PDB entry 2BJG | X-ray diffraction, 2.10 A resolution | chains A and B

== Chain A (and B) ==
Molecule: Choloylglycine hydrolase
Source organism: Clostridium perfringens
Notes: EC 3.5.1.24; chain B of this document is another copy of the same molecule, construct and numbering; everything in this record applies to it too
UniProt: P54965 (CBH_CLOPE); residue numbers follow UniProt; this construct covers 1-329
Sequence (329 residues; numbered 1 to 329; the number before each row is that of its first residue):
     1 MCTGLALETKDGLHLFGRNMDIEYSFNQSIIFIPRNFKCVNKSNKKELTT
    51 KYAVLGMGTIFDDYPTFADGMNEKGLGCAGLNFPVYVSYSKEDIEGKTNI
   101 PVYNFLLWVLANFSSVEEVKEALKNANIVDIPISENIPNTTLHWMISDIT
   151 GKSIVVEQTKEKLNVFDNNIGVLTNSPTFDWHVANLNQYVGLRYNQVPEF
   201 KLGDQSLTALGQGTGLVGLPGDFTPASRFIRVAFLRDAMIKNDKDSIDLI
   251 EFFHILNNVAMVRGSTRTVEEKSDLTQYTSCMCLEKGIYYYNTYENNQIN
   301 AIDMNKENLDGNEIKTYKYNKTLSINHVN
Not modelled in the structure: 1
Curated features (UniProtKB/Swiss-Prot):
  - active site: Cys2 (Nucleophile)
  - binding site (deoxycholate): Cys2, Arg18
  - binding site (taurine): Asn82
  - mutagenesis: Cys2 (C2A: Loss of both hydrolase and acyltransferase activities), Asn82 (N82Y: Impaired MCBA production. No change in hydrolase activity)

== Interface between chain A and chain B ==
Contacting residue pairs - 144 pairs, chain A then chain B:
  Pro84(A) with Leu210(B)
  Val85(A) with Leu210(B)
  Tyr86(A) with Leu210(B)
  Ser176(A) with Leu210(B)
  Pro177(A) with Leu210(B)
  Tyr194(A) with Gly264(B); Ser265(B); Thr266(B); Arg267(B), hydrogen bond (backbone-backbone)
  Asn195(A) with Arg267(B)
  Gln196(A) with Arg267(B), hydrogen bond (backbone-backbone)
  Pro198(A) with Val269(B), hydrophobic
  Leu210(A) with Pro84(B); Val85(B); Tyr86(B); Ser176(B); Pro177(B)
  Gly211(A) with Pro225(B)
  Gln212(A) with Phe223(B); Thr224(B); Thr266(B); Arg267(B); Thr268(B); Asp274(B)
  Gly213(A) with Thr224(B)
  Thr214(A) with Thr224(B)
  Leu216(A) with Asp222(B); Ser265(B)
  Leu219(A) with Pro220(B); Gly221(B), hydrogen bond (backbone-backbone); Asp222(B)
  Pro220(A) with Leu219(B); Gly221(B)
  Gly221(A) with Leu219(B), hydrogen bond (backbone-backbone); Pro220(B); Gly221(B)
  Asp222(A) with Leu216(B); Val217(B); Leu219(B)
  Phe223(A) with Gln212(B); Asn258(B)
  Thr224(A) with Gln212(B); Gly213(B); Thr214(B)
  Pro225(A) with Gly211(B)
  Leu235(A) with Ser265(B)
  Ala238(A) with Gly264(B); Ser265(B)
  Met239(A) with Val262(B), hydrophobic; Arg263(B)
  Asn242(A) with Gly264(B); Arg267(B)
  Asp243(A) with Arg263(B); Gly264(B); Arg267(B), salt bridge; Ser273(B), hydrogen bond
  Ser246(A) with Arg263(B)
  Ile250(A) with Tyr294(B); Asn297(B); Leu323(B), hydrophobic
  Glu251(A) with Arg263(B), salt bridge; Tyr294(B), hydrogen bond
  His254(A) with Val262(B); Tyr294(B), hydrogen bond (side chain-backbone)
  Asn257(A) with Asn257(B)
  Asn258(A) with Phe223(B); Asn258(B)
  Val262(A) with Met239(B), hydrophobic; His254(B)
  Arg263(A) with Met239(B); Asp243(B); Ser246(B); Glu251(B), salt bridge
  Gly264(A) with Tyr194(B); Ala238(B); Asn242(B); Asp243(B)
  Ser265(A) with Tyr194(B); Leu216(B); Leu235(B); Ala238(B)
  Thr266(A) with Tyr194(B); Gln212(B)
  Arg267(A) with Tyr194(B), hydrogen bond (backbone-backbone); Asn195(B); Gln196(B), hydrogen bond (backbone-backbone); Gln212(B); Asn242(B); Asp243(B), salt bridge
  Thr268(A) with Gln212(B)
  Val269(A) with Pro198(B), hydrophobic
  Ser273(A) with Asp243(B), hydrogen bond
  Asp274(A) with Gln212(B)
  Asn292(A) with Asn297(B)
  Tyr294(A) with Ile250(B); Glu251(B), hydrogen bond; His254(B), hydrogen bond (backbone-side chain)
  Glu295(A) with Ile250(B)
  Asn297(A) with Ile250(B); Asn292(B); Asn297(B), hydrogen bond (side chain-backbone); Ile299(B)
  Gln298(A) with Gln298(B); Ser324(B), hydrogen bond (side chain-backbone); Ile325(B); Asn326(B)
  Ile299(A) with Asn297(B); Ile325(B); Asn326(B), hydrogen bond (backbone-backbone)
  Asn300(A) with Asn326(B), hydrogen bond; Val328(B)
  Ala301(A) with Ile325(B), hydrophobic; Asn326(B), hydrogen bond (backbone-backbone); His327(B); Val328(B), hydrogen bond (backbone-backbone)
  Ile302(A) with Val328(B), hydrophobic; Asn329(B)
  Asp303(A) with Asn329(B), hydrogen bond (backbone-side chain)
  Lys306(A) with Asn329(B), hydrogen bond (side chain-backbone)
  Glu307(A) with Asn329(B), hydrogen bond
  Tyr317(A) with Val328(B), hydrophobic; Asn329(B)
  Leu323(A) with Leu249(B), hydrophobic; Ile250(B), hydrophobic
  Ser324(A) with Gln298(B), hydrogen bond (backbone-side chain)
  Ile325(A) with Gln298(B); Ile299(B); Ala301(B), hydrophobic
  Asn326(A) with Gln298(B); Ile299(B), hydrogen bond (backbone-backbone); Asn300(B), hydrogen bond; Ala301(B), hydrogen bond (backbone-backbone); Asn320(B)
  His327(A) with Ala301(B)
  Val328(A) with Asn300(B); Ala301(B), hydrogen bond (backbone-backbone); Ile302(B), hydrophobic; Tyr317(B), hydrophobic
  Asn329(A) with Ala301(B); Ile302(B); Asp303(B), hydrogen bond (side chain-backbone); Lys306(B), hydrogen bond (backbone-side chain); Glu307(B), hydrogen bond; Tyr317(B)
Other interface residues (no listed pair), chain A (70 interface residues in all): Ala209, Val217, Arg231, Leu249, Ile255, Tyr290, Asn320
Other interface residues (no listed pair), chain B (69 interface residues in all): Ala209, Arg231, Ile255, Glu295

== In short ==
The interface between chain A and chain B involves 70 residues on one side and 69 on the other, with 29
hydrogen bonds and 4 salt bridges. Polar pairs include Asp243(A)-Arg267(B), Glu251(A)-Arg263(B) and
Asp243(A)-Ser273(B).
Chain A and chain B are both Choloylglycine hydrolase (Clostridium perfringens); the structure, Crystal
Structure of Conjugated Bile Acid Hydrolase from Clostridium perfringens in Complex with Reaction Products
Taurine ..., was determined by X-ray diffraction together with 2BJF from the same study.
